PDB entry 1KY4 | X-ray diffraction, 2.80 A resolution | chains B and C of the 4 polymer chains in the assembly

== Chain B ==
Name: S-adenosylhomocysteine hydrolase
From: Rattus norvegicus
Notes: EC 3.3.1.1
UniProt: P10760 (SAHH_RAT); residues 1001-1431 here correspond to UniProt positions 1-431 (UniProt number = residue number - 1000)
Amino-acid sequence (431 residues; each row starts with the number of its first residue):
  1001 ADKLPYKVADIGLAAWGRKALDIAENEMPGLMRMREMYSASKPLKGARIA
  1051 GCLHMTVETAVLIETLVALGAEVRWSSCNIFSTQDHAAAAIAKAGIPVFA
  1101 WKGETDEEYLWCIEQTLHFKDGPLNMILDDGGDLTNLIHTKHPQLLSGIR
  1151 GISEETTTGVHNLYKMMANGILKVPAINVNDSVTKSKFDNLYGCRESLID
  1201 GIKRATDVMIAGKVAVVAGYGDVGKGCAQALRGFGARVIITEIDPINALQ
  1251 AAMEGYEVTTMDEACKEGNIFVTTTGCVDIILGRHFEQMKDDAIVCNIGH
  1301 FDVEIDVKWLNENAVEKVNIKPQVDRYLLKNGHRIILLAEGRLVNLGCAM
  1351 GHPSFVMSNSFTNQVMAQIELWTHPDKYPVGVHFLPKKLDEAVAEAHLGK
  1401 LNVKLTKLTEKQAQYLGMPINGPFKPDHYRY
Not modelled in the structure: 1001-1003
Ligand contacts:
  - NAD (nicotinamide-adenine-dinucleotide), molecule 1: D1189, N1190, C1194, A1218, G1219, Y1220, G1221, D1222, V1223, T1241, E1242, I1243, D1244, N1247, T1274, T1275, G1276, C1277, I1280, I1298, G1299, H1300, L1343, N1345, H1352
  - NAD, molecule 2: T1406, L1408, Q1412, L1416, K1425, Y1429

== Chain C ==
Name: S-adenosylhomocysteine hydrolase
From: Rattus norvegicus
Notes: EC 3.3.1.1
UniProt: P10760 (SAHH_RAT); residues 2001-2431 here correspond to UniProt positions 1-431 (UniProt number = residue number - 2000)
Amino-acid sequence (431 residues; row label = number of the first residue in the row):
  2001 ADKLPYKVADIGLAAWGRKALDIAENEMPGLMRMREMYSASKPLKGARIA
  2051 GCLHMTVETAVLIETLVALGAEVRWSSCNIFSTQDHAAAAIAKAGIPVFA
  2101 WKGETDEEYLWCIEQTLHFKDGPLNMILDDGGDLTNLIHTKHPQLLSGIR
  2151 GISEETTTGVHNLYKMMANGILKVPAINVNDSVTKSKFDNLYGCRESLID
  2201 GIKRATDVMIAGKVAVVAGYGDVGKGCAQALRGFGARVIITEIDPINALQ
  2251 AAMEGYEVTTMDEACKEGNIFVTTTGCVDIILGRHFEQMKDDAIVCNIGH
  2301 FDVEIDVKWLNENAVEKVNIKPQVDRYLLKNGHRIILLAEGRLVNLGCAM
  2351 GHPSFVMSNSFTNQVMAQIELWTHPDKYPVGVHFLPKKLDEAVAEAHLGK
  2401 LNVKLTKLTEKQAQYLGMPINGPFKPDHYRY
Not modelled in the structure: 2001-2003
Ligand contacts:
  - NAD (nicotinamide-adenine-dinucleotide), molecule 1: T2157, D2189, N2190, C2194, A2218, G2219, Y2220, G2221, D2222, V2223, T2241, E2242, I2243, D2244, N2247, T2274, T2275, G2276, C2277, I2280, I2298, G2299, H2300, L2343, N2345, H2352
  - NAD, molecule 2: T2406, L2408, Q2412, L2416, K2425, Y2429

== Chain B / chain C interface ==
Pairs across the interface - 19 pairs, chain B then chain C:
  A1211(B) - M2253(C)  hydrophobic
  G1212(B) - A2252(C)  hydrogen bond (backbone-backbone)
  G1235(B) - A2252(C)
  G1235(B) - M2253(C)
  G1235(B) - E2254(C)
  G1235(B) - G2255(C)  hydrogen bond (backbone-backbone)
  A1236(B) - G2255(C)
  R1237(B) - G2255(C)
  R1237(B) - E2257(C)  salt bridge
  A1252(B) - G2212(C)  hydrogen bond (backbone-backbone)
  A1252(B) - G2235(C)
  M1253(B) - A2211(C)  hydrophobic
  M1253(B) - G2212(C)
  M1253(B) - G2235(C)
  E1254(B) - G2235(C)
  G1255(B) - G2235(C)  hydrogen bond (backbone-backbone)
  G1255(B) - A2236(C)
  G1255(B) - R2237(C)
  E1257(B) - R2237(C)  salt bridge
Other interface residues (no listed pair), chain B (13 interface residues in all): M1209, R1232, Y1256
Other interface residues (no listed pair), chain C (14 interface residues in all): M2209, R2232, F2234, Y2256

== Overview ==
13 residues of chain B and 14 residues of chain C are in contact; the contacts include 4 hydrogen bonds and 2
salt bridges. Polar pairs include R1237(B)-E2257(C), E1257(B)-R2237(C) and G1212(B)-A2252(C). Bound to chain
B: NAD. Bound to chain C: NAD.
Both chains are S-adenosylhomocysteine hydrolase (Rattus norvegicus). Entry 1KY4 (S-Adenosylhomocysteine
hydrolase refined with noncrystallographic restraints) was determined by X-ray diffraction together with 1KY5
from the same study.
